PDB entry 9CJI | electron microscopy, 3.40 A resolution | chains B and A of the 4 polymer chains in the assembly

== Chain B ==
Molecule: guide RNA
Sequence (42 nucleotides; row label = number of the first residue in the row):
     1 UUUAAUUUCU ACUCUUGUAG AUAGCAGAGU AGACAUACGC AG
Unresolved in the structure: 1-3, 29-42

== Chain A ==
Name: CRISPR-associated endonuclease Cas12a
Source organism: Acidaminococcus sp. BV3L6
Notes: EC 3.1.21.1, 4.6.1.22
UniProt: U2UMQ6 (CS12A_ACISB); residues 1-1307 here = UniProt positions 1-1307
Sequence (1310 residues; row label = number of the first residue in the row; numbers below 1 keep their minus sign (Ser-2 is residue -2)):
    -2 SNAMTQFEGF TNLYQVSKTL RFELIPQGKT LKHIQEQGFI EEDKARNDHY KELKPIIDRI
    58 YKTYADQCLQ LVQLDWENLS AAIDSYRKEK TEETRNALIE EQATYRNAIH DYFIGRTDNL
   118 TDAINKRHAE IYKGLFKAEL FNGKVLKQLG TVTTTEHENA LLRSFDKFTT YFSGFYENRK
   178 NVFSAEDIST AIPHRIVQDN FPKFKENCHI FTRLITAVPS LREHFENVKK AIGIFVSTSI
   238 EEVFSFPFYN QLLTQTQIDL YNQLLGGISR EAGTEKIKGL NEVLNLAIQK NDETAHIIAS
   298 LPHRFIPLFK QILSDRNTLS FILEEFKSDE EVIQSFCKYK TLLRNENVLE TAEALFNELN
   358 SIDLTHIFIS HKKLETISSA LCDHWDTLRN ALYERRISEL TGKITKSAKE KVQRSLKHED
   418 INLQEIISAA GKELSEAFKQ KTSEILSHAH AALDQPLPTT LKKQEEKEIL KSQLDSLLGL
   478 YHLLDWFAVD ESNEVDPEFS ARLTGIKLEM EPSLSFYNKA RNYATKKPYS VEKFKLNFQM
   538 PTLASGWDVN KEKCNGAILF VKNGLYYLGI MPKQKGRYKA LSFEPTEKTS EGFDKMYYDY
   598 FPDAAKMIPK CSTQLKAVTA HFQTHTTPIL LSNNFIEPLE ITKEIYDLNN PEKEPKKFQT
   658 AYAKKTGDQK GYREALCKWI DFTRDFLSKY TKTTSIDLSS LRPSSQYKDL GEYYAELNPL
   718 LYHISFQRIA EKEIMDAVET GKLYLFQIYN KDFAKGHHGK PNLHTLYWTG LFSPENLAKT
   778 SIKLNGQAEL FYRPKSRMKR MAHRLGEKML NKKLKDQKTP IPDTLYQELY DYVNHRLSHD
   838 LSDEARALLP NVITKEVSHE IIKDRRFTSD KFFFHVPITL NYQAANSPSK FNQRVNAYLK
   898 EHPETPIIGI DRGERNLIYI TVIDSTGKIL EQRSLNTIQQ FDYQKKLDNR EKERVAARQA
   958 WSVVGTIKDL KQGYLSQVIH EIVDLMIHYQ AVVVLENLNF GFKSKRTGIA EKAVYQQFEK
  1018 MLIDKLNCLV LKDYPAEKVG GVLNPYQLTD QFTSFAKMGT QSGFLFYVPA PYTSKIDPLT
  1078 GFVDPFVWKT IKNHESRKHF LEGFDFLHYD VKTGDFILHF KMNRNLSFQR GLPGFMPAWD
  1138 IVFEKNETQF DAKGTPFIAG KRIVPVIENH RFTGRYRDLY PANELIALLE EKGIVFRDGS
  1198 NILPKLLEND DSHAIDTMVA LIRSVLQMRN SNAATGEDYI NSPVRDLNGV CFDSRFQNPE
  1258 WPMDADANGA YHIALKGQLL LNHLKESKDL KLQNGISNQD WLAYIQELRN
Unresolved in the structure: -2 to 1, 147-149, 265-323
Differences from the reference sequence: expression tag (-2 to 0); engineered mutation Cys551 (Asn in U2UMQ6)
UniProt features mapped onto this chain:
  - DNA-binding region: Pro599 to Lys607 (PAM-binding on target DNA), Lys780 to Gly783 (Target DNA), Arg951 to Lys968 (Target DNA), Ser1051 to Ala1053 (Target DNA)
  - region: Met1 to Gly35 (WED-I (OBD-I)), Gln941 to Ala957 (Bridge helix)
  - active site: His800 (For pre-crRNA processing), Lys809 (For pre-crRNA processing), Lys860 (For pre-crRNA processing), Asp908 (For DNase activity of RuvC domain), Glu993 (For DNase activity of RuvC domain), Arg1226 (For DNase activity of nuclease domain), Asp1263 (For DNase activity of RuvC domain)
  - binding site (crRNA): Tyr47 to Lys51, Asn175, Arg176, Lys307 to Leu310, Lys752 to His761, Met806 to Asn808
  - site: Arg18 (Binds crRNA), Thr167 (Binds PAM on target DNA), Arg192 (Binds crRNA), Trp382 (Binds crRNA-target DNA heteroduplex), Lys548 (Binds PAM on target DNA), Lys607 (Binds sequence-specific recognition of both target and non-target strand bases in PAM), His872 (Binds crRNA), Gln1014 (Binds target DNA)
What the authors report for this chain:
  - mutagenesis - N551C: unchanged catalytic activity on target DNA
  - binding site for Non-target DNA strand: Tyr575, Met604, Lys607
  - binding site for Target DNA strand: Lys548, Tyr597, Lys613, Tyr687, Lys780, Asn782

== Chain B / chain A interface ==
Contacting residue pairs - 84 pairs, chain B then chain A:
  A4(B) with Met798(A), phosphate contact; His800(A), hydrogen bond to the sugar; Met806(A), base contact; Asn808(A), hydrogen bond to the base; Lys809(A), salt bridge to the phosphate; Ile858(A), sugar contact; Lys860(A), sugar contact
  A5(B) with His856(A), base contact; Ile858(A), base contact; Ile859(A), sugar contact; Arg862(A), hydrogen bond to the sugar; Arg863(A), phosphate contact
  U6(B) with Lys748(A), sugar contact; Arg862(A), salt bridge to the phosphate; Arg863(A), hydrogen bond to the sugar
  U7(B) with Arg18(A), hydrogen bond to the base; Phe19(A), sugar contact; Glu20(A), sugar contact; Tyr746(A), phosphate contact; Asn747(A), phosphate contact; Lys748(A), phosphate contact; Asn759(A), base contact; Phe870(A), phosphate contact
  U8(B) with Asn759(A), hydrogen bond to the base; Arg790(A), salt bridge to the phosphate; Arg863(A), salt bridge to the phosphate; Phe870(A), phosphate contact
  C9(B) with Arg863(A), salt bridge to the phosphate
  U10(B) with Lys524(A), phosphate contact; Asp966(A), sugar contact; Leu967(A), sugar contact; Gly970(A), sugar contact; Gln974(A), hydrogen bond to the base
  A11(B) with Phe938(A), sugar contact; Tyr940(A), sugar contact; Leu967(A), sugar contact
  C12(B) with Lys809(A), salt bridge to the phosphate; Lys810(A), phosphate contact; Phe938(A), sugar contact
  U13(B) with Asn808(A), phosphate contact; Lys809(A), hydrogen bond to the phosphate; Lys810(A), hydrogen bond to the phosphate; Lys852(A), sugar contact
  C14(B) with Asn808(A), hydrogen bond to the phosphate; Lys852(A), phosphate contact
  U15(B) with His755(A), hydrogen bond to the sugar
  U16(B) with Lys752(A), sugar contact; His856(A), salt bridge to the phosphate
  G17(B) with Ala751(A), phosphate contact; Lys752(A), phosphate contact; Gly753(A), hydrogen bond to the phosphate; His755(A), sugar contact
  U18(B) with Lys748(A), phosphate contact; His754(A), salt bridge to the phosphate; His755(A), hydrogen bond to the phosphate
  A19(B) with Gly756(A), phosphate contact; Lys757(A), salt bridge to the phosphate; Gln936(A), sugar contact; Gln974(A), base contact
  G20(B) with Lys757(A), phosphate contact; Ser973(A), hydrogen bond to the sugar; Gln974(A), base contact; His977(A), sugar contact; Lys1029(A), salt bridge to the phosphate
  A21(B) with Asn759(A), base contact; Leu760(A), phosphate contact; Lys1022(A), salt bridge to the phosphate; Lys1029(A), salt bridge to the phosphate
  U22(B) with Asn759(A), base contact; Leu760(A), hydrogen bond to the base; His761(A), stacking on the base; Lys1022(A), salt bridge to the phosphate
  A23(B) with Ser14(A), base contact; Lys15(A), salt bridge to the phosphate; Thr16(A), hydrogen bond to the base; His761(A), salt bridge to the phosphate
  G24(B) with Thr16(A), sugar contact; Arg18(A), salt bridge to the phosphate; His872(A), hydrogen bond to the sugar
  C25(B) with Lys530(A), salt bridge to the phosphate; Glu786(A), sugar contact; Phe788(A), sugar contact
  A26(B) with Gly171(A), sugar contact; Phe172(A), sugar contact
Interface residues without a listed pair, chain B (24 interface residues in all): G27
Interface residues without a listed pair, chain A (62 interface residues in all): Tyr168, Asn175, Val528, Leu807, Tyr823, Asp861, Phe864, Leu944, Tyr971, Asp1021

== In short ==
Chain B and chain A form an interface of 24 and 62 residues respectively, with 17 hydrogen bonds, 17 salt
bridges and 1 aromatic stacking contact. Polar pairs include A4(B)-Asn808(A), U7(B)-Arg18(A) and
U8(B)-Asn759(A). From the paper: a binding site for Target DNA strand at Lys548(A), Tyr597(A) and Lys613(A)
among others; N551C of chain A leaves catalytic activity on target DNA unchanged.
Chain B is guide RNA and chain A is CRISPR-associated endonuclease Cas12a (Acidaminococcus sp. BV3L6); the
structure, Cas12a:gRNA:DNA (Acidaminococcus sp.) with 0 RNA:DNA base pairs, structure 2, was determined by
electron microscopy (same publication as 9CJH).
